PDB entry 4Z2V | X-ray diffraction, 1.39 A resolution | chains A and B of the 4 polymer chains in the assembly

== Chain A (and B) ==
Molecule: Avidin family
Organism: Hoeflea phototrophica DFL-43
Notes: chain B of this document is another copy of the same molecule, construct and numbering; everything in this record applies to it too
UniProt: A9D857 (A9D857_9RHIZ); residues 1-134 here correspond to UniProt positions 21-154 (UniProt number = residue number + 20)
Chain sequence (134 residues; each row starts with the number of its first residue):
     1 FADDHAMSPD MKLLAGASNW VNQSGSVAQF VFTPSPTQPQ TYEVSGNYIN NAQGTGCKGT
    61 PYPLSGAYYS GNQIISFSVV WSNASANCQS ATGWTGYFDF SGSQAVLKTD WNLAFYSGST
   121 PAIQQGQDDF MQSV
Not modelled in the structure: 1-7 (chain B: 1-7, 134)
Cystine bridges: Cys57-Cys88
Swiss-Prot annotation at these positions:
  - binding site (biotin): Asn22, Ser26, Tyr48, Asn50, Gly56, Ser90, Thr92, Asp128

== Chain A / chain B interface ==
Contacting residue pairs (75; chain A residue first):
  Thr37(A) with Pro63(B)
  Gln38(A) with Pro63(B); Val80(B), hydrogen bond (side chain-backbone); Ser82(B), hydrogen bond (side chain-backbone)
  Pro39(A) with Ser82(B), hydrogen bond (backbone-side chain)
  Gln40(A) with Asn87(B)
  Thr41(A) with Val80(B); Ser82(B)
  Pro63(A) with Thr37(B); Gln38(B)
  Ser65(A) with Gly66(B), hydrogen bond (side chain-backbone)
  Gly66(A) with Ser65(B), hydrogen bond (backbone-side chain)
  Ala67(A) with Ser65(B); Val80(B), hydrophobic
  Tyr68(A) with Val80(B)
  Tyr69(A) with Val80(B), hydrophobic; Asn87(B), hydrogen bond; Gln89(B)
  Asn72(A) with Gln89(B), hydrogen bond (side chain-backbone); Tyr116(B)
  Ile74(A) with Gln89(B); Ala91(B), hydrophobic; Ala114(B); Phe115(B), hydrophobic
  Ser76(A) with Ser78(B), hydrogen bond; Thr92(B); Gly93(B)
  Ser78(A) with Ser76(B), hydrogen bond
  Val80(A) with Gln38(B), hydrogen bond (backbone-side chain); Thr41(B); Ala67(B), hydrophobic; Tyr68(B); Tyr69(B), hydrophobic
  Ser82(A) with Gln38(B), hydrogen bond (backbone-side chain); Pro39(B), hydrogen bond (side chain-backbone); Thr41(B)
  Asn87(A) with Gln40(B); Tyr69(B), hydrogen bond
  Gln89(A) with Tyr69(B); Asn72(B), hydrogen bond (backbone-side chain); Ile74(B)
  Ala91(A) with Ile74(B), hydrophobic; Thr95(B)
  Thr92(A) with Ser76(B)
  Gly93(A) with Ser76(B); Thr95(B), hydrogen bond (backbone-side chain)
  Thr95(A) with Ala91(B); Gly93(B); Asn112(B); Ala114(B); Ile123(B)
  Gly96(A) with Ala114(B); Ile123(B)
  Tyr97(A) with Pro121(B), hydrophobic; Ile123(B), hydrophobic
  Lys108(A) with Ile123(B)
  Asp110(A) with Asn112(B); Ile123(B); Gln125(B), hydrogen bond
  Asn112(A) with Thr95(B); Asp110(B); Asn112(B)
  Ala114(A) with Ile74(B); Thr95(B); Gly96(B)
  Phe115(A) with Ile74(B), hydrophobic
  Tyr116(A) with Asn72(B); Ile74(B), hydrophobic
  Pro121(A) with Tyr97(B), hydrophobic
  Ile123(A) with Thr95(B); Gly96(B); Tyr97(B), hydrophobic; Lys108(B); Asp110(B)
  Gln125(A) with Asp110(B), hydrogen bond
Also at the interface, not in a pair above, chain A (41 interface residues in all): Tyr62, Phe77, Asn83, Ser90, Phe98, Thr109, Trp111
Also at the interface, not in a pair above, chain B (42 interface residues in all): Tyr62, Phe77, Asn83, Ser90, Phe98, Thr109, Trp111, Leu113

== Summary ==
The interface between chain A and chain B involves 41 residues on one side and 42 on the other, with 17
hydrogen bonds. Among the polar pairs are Gln38(A)-Val80(B), Gln38(A)-Ser82(B) and Pro39(A)-Ser82(B). Curated
annotation (UniProt) lists 8 biotin-binding residues on chain A.
Both chains are Avidin family (Hoeflea phototrophica DFL-43). Entry 4Z2V (Crystal structure of short
hoefavidin-hoef-peptide complex) was determined by X-ray diffraction, deposited together with 4Z27, 4Z28,
4Z2O, 4Z2P and 4Z6J.
